PDB entry 4ELS | X-ray diffraction, 2.30 A resolution | chains B and D of the 6 polymer chains in the assembly

# Chain B (and D)
Protein: 1,4-Dihydroxy-2-naphthoyl-CoA synthase
From: Escherichia coli
Notes: EC 4.1.3.36; chain D of this document is another copy of the same molecule, construct and numbering; everything in this record applies to it too
Reference sequence: P0ABU0 (MENB_ECOLI); residues 1-285 here = UniProt positions 1-285
Amino-acid sequence (285 residues; numbered 1 to 285; the number before each row is that of its first residue):
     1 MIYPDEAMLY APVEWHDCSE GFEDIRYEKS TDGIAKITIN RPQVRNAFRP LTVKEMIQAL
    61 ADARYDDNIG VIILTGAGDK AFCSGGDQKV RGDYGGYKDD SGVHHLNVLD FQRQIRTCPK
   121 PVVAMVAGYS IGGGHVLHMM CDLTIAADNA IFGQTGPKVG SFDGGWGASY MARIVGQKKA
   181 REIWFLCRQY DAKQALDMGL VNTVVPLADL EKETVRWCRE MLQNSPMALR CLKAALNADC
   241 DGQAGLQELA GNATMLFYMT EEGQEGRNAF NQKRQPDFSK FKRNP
Not modelled in the structure: 1-3, 91-104 (chain D: 1-3, 89-105)
Small-molecule neighbours:
  - bicarbonate ion (BCT), molecule 1: Tyr-10, Thr-203, Val-205, Glu-213, Arg-216, Trp-217
  - bicarbonate ion (BCT), molecule 2: Gly-132, Gly-133, Gln-154, Thr-155, Gly-156, Ser-161, Phe-162, Asp-163, Trp-184

# Interface between chain B and chain D
Residue-residue contacts (76; chain B residue first):
  Tyr-65(B) with Asp-110(D)
  Gln-88(B) with Phe-270(D)
  Lys-89(B) with Phe-270(D)
  Leu-106(B) with Gly-251(D); Met-255(D), hydrophobic
  Leu-109(B) with Gln-247(D), hydrogen bond (backbone-side chain); Gly-251(D)
  Asp-110(B) with Arg-64(D), salt bridge
  Gln-112(B) with Gln-247(D), hydrogen bond
  Arg-113(B) with Gln-247(D), hydrogen bond
  Arg-116(B) with Gln-243(D), hydrogen bond
  Thr-117(B) with Arg-113(D)
  Pro-157(B) with Phe-278(D)
  Lys-158(B) with Pro-276(D); Phe-278(D)
  Val-159(B) with Gly-266(D)
  Gly-160(B) with Phe-257(D); Gly-263(D); Phe-278(D)
  Ser-161(B) with Phe-257(D); Tyr-258(D), hydrogen bond
  Phe-162(B) with Ala-253(D); Thr-254(D), hydrogen bond (backbone-side chain); Phe-257(D), hydrophobic
  Gly-164(B) with Ala-250(D)
  Gly-165(B) with Leu-246(D); Gln-247(D); Ala-250(D)
  Trp-166(B) with Gln-243(D); Ala-244(D), hydrophobic; Gln-247(D)
  Ser-169(B) with Gln-243(D)
  Tyr-170(B) with Gln-243(D)
  Arg-173(B) with Gln-243(D)
  Cys-240(B) with Gly-242(D); Gln-243(D), hydrogen bond (backbone-backbone)
  Asp-241(B) with Asp-241(D); Gly-242(D); Gln-243(D); Ala-244(D)
  Gly-242(B) with Cys-240(D); Asp-241(D); Gly-242(D)
  Gln-243(B) with Arg-116(D); Trp-166(D); Ser-169(D); Tyr-170(D); Arg-173(D); Cys-240(D), hydrogen bond (backbone-backbone); Asp-241(D)
  Ala-244(B) with Arg-113(D), hydrogen bond (backbone-side chain); Trp-166(D), hydrophobic; Asp-241(D); Ala-244(D), hydrophobic
  Leu-246(B) with Gly-165(D)
  Gln-247(B) with Leu-109(D), hydrogen bond (side chain-backbone); Gln-112(D), hydrogen bond; Arg-113(D), hydrogen bond; Gly-165(D); Trp-166(D)
  Ala-250(B) with Gly-164(D); Gly-165(D)
  Gly-251(B) with Leu-109(D)
  Ala-253(B) with Phe-162(D)
  Thr-254(B) with Phe-162(D), hydrogen bond (side chain-backbone)
  Phe-257(B) with Gly-160(D); Ser-161(D); Phe-162(D), hydrophobic
  Tyr-258(B) with Ser-161(D), hydrogen bond
  Gly-263(B) with Gly-160(D)
  Gly-266(B) with Val-159(D)
  Phe-270(B) with Gln-88(D)
  Pro-276(B) with Lys-158(D)
  Phe-278(B) with Pro-157(D); Lys-158(D); Gly-160(D)
Also at the interface, not in a pair above, chain B (44 interface residues in all): Glu-248, Met-255, Glu-262, Arg-267
Also at the interface, not in a pair above, chain D (44 interface residues in all): Tyr-65, Leu-106, Thr-117, Glu-262, Arg-267, Asn-271

# In short
The chain B/chain D interface involves 44 residues from each chain; the contacts include 14 hydrogen bonds and
1 salt bridge. Polar pairs include Asp-110(B)/Arg-64(D), Leu-109(B)/Gln-247(D) and Gln-112(B)/Gln-247(D).
Ligands of chain B: bicarbonate ion.
Chain B and chain D are both 1,4-Dihydroxy-2-naphthoyl-CoA synthase (Escherichia coli); the structure,
Structure of E. Coli. 1,4-dihydroxy-2- naphthoyl coenzyme A synthases (MENB) in complex with bicarbonate, was
determined by X-ray diffraction together with 4EML, 4ELW and 4ELX from the same study.
